PDB entry 6XQ4 | X-ray diffraction, 3.35 A resolution | chains B and C of the 3 polymer chains in the assembly

# Chain B
Name: antibody S8V2-47 light chain
Organism: Homo sapiens
Notes: antibody fragment or engineered binder
Sequence (220 residues; row label = number of the first residue in the row):
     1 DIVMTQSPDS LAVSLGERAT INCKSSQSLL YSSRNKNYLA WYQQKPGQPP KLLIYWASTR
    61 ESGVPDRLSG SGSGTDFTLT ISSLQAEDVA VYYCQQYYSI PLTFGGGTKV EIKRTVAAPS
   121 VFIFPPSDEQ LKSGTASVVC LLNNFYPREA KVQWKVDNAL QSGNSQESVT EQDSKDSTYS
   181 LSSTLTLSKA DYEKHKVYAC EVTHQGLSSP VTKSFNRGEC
Unresolved in the structure: 219-220
Disulfides: Cys23-Cys94, Cys140-Cys200

# Chain C
Name: antibody S8V2-47 heavy chain
Organism: Homo sapiens
Notes: antibody fragment or engineered binder
Sequence (233 residues; each row starts with the number of its first residue; a row labelled like 82A-82C holds insertion residues (82A, then the next letters in order)):
     1 EVQLVESGGG LVQPGGSLRL SCAASGFTVS RNYMSWVRQA PGKGLEWVSI IYSGDDTYYA
    61 DSVKGRFTIS RDNSKNTLYL EM
82A-82C NSL
    83 RAEDTAVYYC ARGEMGDGYY WAPFDYWGQG TLVTVSGAST KGPSVFPLAP SSKSTSGGTA
   143 ALGCLVKDYF PEPVTVSWNS GALTSGVHTF PAVLQSSGLY SLSSVVTVPS SSLGTQTYIC
   203 NVNHKPSNTK VDKRVEPKSC DKHHHHHH
Unresolved in the structure: 221-230
Disulfides: Cys22-Cys92, Cys146-Cys202

# How chain B and chain C interact
Residue-residue contacts - 78 pairs, chain B then chain C:
  Tyr31(B) with Tyr102(C), hydrophobic
  Arg34(B) with Tyr102(C)
  Tyr38(B) with Tyr102(C)
  Ala40(B) with Pro105(C), hydrophobic
  Tyr42(B) with Pro105(C); Phe106(C), hydrogen bond (side chain-backbone); Trp109(C)
  Gln44(B) with Gln39(C), hydrogen bond; Tyr91(C)
  Pro49(B) with Tyr91(C), hydrophobic; Trp109(C), hydrophobic; Gly110(C)
  Pro50(B) with Leu45(C), hydrophobic; Trp109(C)
  Leu52(B) with Pro105(C), hydrophobic; Phe106(C); Asp107(C)
  Tyr55(B) with Pro105(C), hydrophobic
  Glu61(B) with Asp107(C)
  Tyr93(B) with Gln39(C), hydrogen bond; Leu45(C)
  Gln95(B) with Phe106(C)
  Tyr97(B) with Trp103(C); Ala104(C); Pro105(C), hydrophobic
  Tyr98(B) with Trp103(C)
  Ile100(B) with Trp47(C), hydrophobic; Ile50(C), hydrophobic; Tyr58(C), hydrophobic; Trp103(C), hydrophobic
  Pro101(B) with Trp47(C), hydrophobic
  Leu102(B) with Trp47(C); Phe106(C), hydrophobic
  Phe104(B) with Leu45(C), hydrophobic; Phe106(C), hydrophobic
  Val121(B) with Ser138(C)
  Phe122(B) with Lys135(C); Ser136(C); Thr137(C); Ser138(C)
  Ile123(B) with Lys135(C)
  Phe124(B) with Leu130(C); Ala131(C); Ser136(C); Ala143(C); Leu144(C), hydrophobic
  Pro125(B) with Lys220(C)
  Ser127(B) with Phe128(C); Pro129(C)
  Glu129(B) with Phe128(C); Pro129(C); Lys215(C), salt bridge
  Gln130(B) with Phe128(C); Lys149(C)
  Thr135(B) with Lys149(C)
  Ser137(B) with Leu147(C); Lys149(C), hydrogen bond
  Leu141(B) with Phe172(C), hydrophobic; Val187(C), hydrophobic
  Asn143(B) with His170(C); Thr189(C)
  Gln166(B) with Leu176(C), hydrogen bond (side chain-backbone); Gln177(C)
  Glu167(B) with Val175(C)
  Ser168(B) with Phe172(C); Pro173(C), hydrogen bond (side chain-backbone); Val175(C)
  Val169(B) with Pro173(C)
  Thr170(B) with Thr171(C); Phe172(C)
  Ser180(B) with His170(C); Phe172(C)
  Leu181(B) with Phe172(C)
  Ser182(B) with Phe172(C); Ser185(C), hydrogen bond
  Thr186(B) with Lys149(C)
  Lys213(B) with Ser138(C)
  Ser214(B) with Lys135(C), hydrogen bond (backbone-side chain)
Also at the interface, not in a pair above, chain B (49 interface residues in all): Gln48, Gly106, Val139, Asn144, Asp173, Thr184, Phe215
Also at the interface, not in a pair above, chain C (44 interface residues in all): Val37, Lys43, Gly44, Gln111, Val127, Pro132

# Overview
The interface between chain B and chain C involves 49 residues on one side and 44 on the other; the contacts
include 8 hydrogen bonds and 1 salt bridge. Polar contacts include Glu129(B)-Lys215(C), Tyr42(B)-Phe106(C) and
Gln44(B)-Gln39(C).
Here chain B is antibody S8V2-47 light chain and chain C is antibody S8V2-47 heavy chain, both from Homo
sapiens. Entry 6XQ4 (Human antibody S8V2-47 in complex with the influenza hemagglutinin head domain of
A/Beijing/262/1995(H1N1)) was determined by X-ray diffraction together with 6XPQ, 6XPX, 6XPY, 6XPZ and 6XQ2
from the same study.
